Entry 5WVY (X-ray diffraction, 2.00 A resolution); this record covers chains A and C of the 3 polymer chains in the assembly.

# Chain A
Molecule: Chromatin protein Cren7
From: Sulfolobus solfataricus (strain ATCC 35092 / DSM 1617 / JCM 11322 / P2)
UniProt: Q97ZE3 (CREN7_SULSO); numbering as in UniProt (aligned over 1-60)
Sequence (60 residues; row label = number of the first residue in the row):
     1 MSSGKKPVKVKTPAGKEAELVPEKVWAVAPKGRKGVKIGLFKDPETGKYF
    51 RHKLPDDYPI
Unresolved in the structure: 1
Sequence notes: engineered mutation Val28 (Leu in Q97ZE3)
Swiss-Prot annotation at these positions:
  - modified residue: Lys16 (N6-methyllysine)

# Chain C
Molecule: 8-nt DNA strand
Sequence (8 nucleotides; row label = number of the first residue in the row):
   101 GTGATCAC

# Chain A / chain C interface
Pairs across the interface (16):
  Lys24(A) with DC106(C), salt bridge to the phosphate
  Trp26(A) with DA104(C), hydrogen bond to the base; DT105(C), hydrogen bond to the sugar
  Ala27(A) with DA104(C), sugar contact
  Val28(A) with DG103(C), hydrogen bond to the base; DA104(C), base contact
  Ala29(A) with DG103(C), sugar contact
  Pro30(A) with DT102(C), base contact; DG103(C), sugar contact
  Lys31(A) with DG103(C), hydrogen bond to the phosphate
  Arg33(A) with DG101(C), base contact
  Gly35(A) with DG103(C), base contact
  Leu40(A) with DC106(C), sugar contact
  Tyr49(A) with DA107(C), phosphate contact
  Arg51(A) with DT105(C), hydrogen bond to the base; DC106(C), hydrogen bond to the base
Other interface residues (no listed pair), chain A (13 interface residues in all): Val36
Other interface residues (no listed pair), chain C (8 interface residues in all): DC108

# Summary
The interface between chain A and chain C involves 13 residues on one side and 8 on the other, with 6 hydrogen
bonds and 1 salt bridge. Among the polar pairs are Trp26(A)-DA104(C), Val28(A)-DG103(C) and Arg51(A)-DT105(C).
Chain A is Chromatin protein Cren7 (Sulfolobus solfataricus (strain ATCC 35092 / DSM 1617 / JCM 11322 / P2))
and chain C is an 8-nt DNA strand; the structure, The crystal structure of Cren7 mutant L28V in complex with
dsDNA, was determined by X-ray diffraction (same publication as 5WVW, 5WVZ and 5WWC).
